Entry 9K0X (electron microscopy, 2.83 A resolution); this record covers chains B and N of the 5 polymer chains in the assembly.

# Chain B
Name: Guanine nucleotide-binding protein G(I)/G(S)/G(T) subunit beta-1
Source organism: Homo sapiens
UniProtKB: P62873 (GBB1_HUMAN); numbering as in UniProt (aligned over 2-340)
Amino-acid sequence (358 residues; numbered -17 to 340; the number before each row is that of its first residue; numbers below 1 keep their minus sign (Met-17 is residue -17)):
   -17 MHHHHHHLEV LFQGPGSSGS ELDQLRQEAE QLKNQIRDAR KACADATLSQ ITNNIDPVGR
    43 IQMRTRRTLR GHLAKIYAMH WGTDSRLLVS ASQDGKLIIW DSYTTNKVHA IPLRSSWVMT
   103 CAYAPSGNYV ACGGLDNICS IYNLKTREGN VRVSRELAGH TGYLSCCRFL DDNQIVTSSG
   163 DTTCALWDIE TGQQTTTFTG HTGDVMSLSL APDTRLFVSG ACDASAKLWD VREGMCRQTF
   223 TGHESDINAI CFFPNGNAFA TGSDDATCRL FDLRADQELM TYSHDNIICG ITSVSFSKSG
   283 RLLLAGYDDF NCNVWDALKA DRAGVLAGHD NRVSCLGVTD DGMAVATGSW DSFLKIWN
Disordered / not traced: -17 to 13
Construct notes: initiating methionine (-17); expression tag (-16 to 1)
Swiss-Prot annotation at these positions:
  - modified residue: Ser2 (N-acetylserine), His266 (Phosphohistidine)
  - natural variant: Leu30 (L30F: In MRD42; uncertain significance), Arg52 (R52G: In MRD42), Gly64 (G64V: In MRD42), Asp76 (D76E: In MRD42; D76G: In MRD42), Gly77 (G77S: In MRD42), Lys78 (K78R: In MRD42), Ile80 (I80N: In MRD42; I80T: In MRD42), His91 (H91R: In MRD42; uncertain significance), Ala92 (A92T: In MRD42), Pro94 (P94S: In MRD42), Leu95 (L95P: In MRD42), Arg96 (R96L: In MRD42), 5 further natural variant entries in UniProt

# Chain N
Name: Nanobody 35
Source organism: Vicugna pacos
Notes: antibody fragment or engineered binder
Amino-acid sequence (134 residues; numbered 1 to 134; the number before each row is that of its first residue):
     1 QVQLQESGGG LVQPGGSLRL SCAASGFTFS NYKMNWVRQA PGKGLEWVSD ISQSGASISY
    61 TGSVKGRFTI SRDNAKNTLY LQMNSLKPED TAVYYCARCP APFTPFCFDV TSTTYAYRGQ
   121 GTQVTVSSHH HHHH
Disordered / not traced: 127-134
Cystine bridges: Cys22-Cys96, Cys99-Cys107

# Interface between chain B and chain N
Residue-residue contacts - 17 pairs, chain B then chain N:
  Cys204(B) - Tyr117(N)  hydrogen bond (backbone-side chain)
  Asp205(B) - Ala116(N)
  Ala206(B) - Tyr117(N)
  Thr223(B) - Gln1(N)  hydrogen bond (backbone-backbone)
  Glu226(B) - Val2(N)
  Glu226(B) - Gly26(N)
  Glu226(B) - Phe27(N)
  Glu226(B) - Thr28(N)
  Glu226(B) - Tyr32(N)  hydrogen bond
  Glu226(B) - Arg98(N)  hydrogen bond (backbone-side chain)
  Glu226(B) - Tyr117(N)
  Ser227(B) - Pro100(N)  hydrogen bond (side chain-backbone)
  Ser227(B) - Tyr117(N)
  Asp228(B) - Pro100(N)
  Asp228(B) - Tyr117(N)  hydrogen bond (backbone-side chain)
  Asp246(B) - Pro102(N)
  Ile270(B) - Phe103(N)
Other interface residues (no listed pair), chain B (12 interface residues in all): Thr184, His225, Asp247
Other interface residues (no listed pair), chain N (14 interface residues in all): Ala101, Thr114

# In short
12 residues of chain B and 14 residues of chain N are in contact, with 6 hydrogen bonds. Among the polar pairs
are Cys204(B)-Tyr117(N), Glu226(B)-Tyr32(N) and Glu226(B)-Arg98(N).
Here chain B is Guanine nucleotide-binding protein G(I)/G(S)/G(T) subunit beta-1 (Homo sapiens) and chain N is
Nanobody 35 (Vicugna pacos). Entry 9K0X (Cryo-EM structure of ATP-bound P2Y purinoceptor 2-miniGq-Nb35
complex) was determined by electron microscopy (same publication as 9K0K, 9K20 and 9K25).
